Entry 4R8T (X-ray diffraction, 2.13 A resolution); this record covers chains A and B.

[Chain A]
Name: Serine protease subunit NS2B
Organism: Japanese encephalitis virus
UniProt: P14403 (POLG_JAEVN); residues 51-68 here correspond to UniProt positions 1352-1369 (UniProt number = residue number + 1301)
Sequence (21 residues; row label = number of the first residue in the row):
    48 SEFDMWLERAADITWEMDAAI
Differences from the reference sequence: expression tag (48-50); conflict Thr-61 (Ser1362 in P14403)

[Chain B]
Name: NS3
Organism: Japanese encephalitis virus
UniProt: O90417 (O90417_9FLAV); residues 18-158 here correspond to UniProt positions 1522-1662 (UniProt number = residue number + 1504)
Sequence (141 residues; row label = number of the first residue in the row):
    18 TTTGVYRIMARGILGTYQAGVGVMYENVFHTLWHTTRGAAIMSGEGKLTP
    68 YWGSVKEDRIAYGGPWRFDRKWNGTDDVQVIVVEPGKAAVNIQTKPGVFK
   118 TPLGEVGAVSLDYPRGTSGSPILDSNGDIIGLYGNGVELGD
Differences from the reference sequence: conflict Lys-117 (Arg1621 in O90417)

[Interface between chain A and chain B]
Residue-residue contacts (66):
  Ser-48(A) with Ile-30(B)
  Glu-49(A) with Arg-28(B); Gly-29(B)
  Phe-50(A) with Arg-28(B); Tyr-34(B)
  Asp-51(A) with Ala-27(B); Arg-28(B), salt bridge; Met-59(B)
  Met-52(A) with Ile-25(B), hydrophobic; Met-26(B); Ala-36(B), hydrophobic; Thr-52(B); Ile-58(B); Met-59(B), hydrogen bond (backbone-backbone)
  Trp-53(A) with Arg-24(B); Ile-25(B); Met-26(B), hydrogen bond (backbone-backbone); Ala-27(B); Arg-28(B); Ile-58(B), hydrophobic; Met-59(B)
  Leu-54(A) with Tyr-23(B), hydrophobic; Arg-24(B); Ile-25(B), hydrophobic; Phe-46(B), hydrophobic; Ile-58(B), hydrophobic; Met-59(B), hydrogen bond (backbone-backbone); Ser-60(B)
  Glu-55(A) with Tyr-23(B); Arg-24(B), hydrogen bond (backbone-backbone)
  Arg-56(A) with Thr-18(B); Thr-19(B); Thr-20(B), hydrogen bond (side chain-backbone); Gly-21(B); Val-22(B); Tyr-23(B), hydrogen bond
  Ala-57(A) with Val-22(B), hydrogen bond (backbone-backbone); Arg-24(B); Val-100(B), hydrophobic; Ala-106(B)
  Ala-58(A) with Gly-21(B); Val-22(B), hydrogen bond (backbone-backbone); Ile-98(B), hydrophobic; Ala-106(B), hydrophobic
  Asp-59(A) with Ile-98(B)
  Ile-60(A) with Thr-20(B); Gly-21(B); Val-40(B), hydrophobic; Met-41(B); Ile-98(B), hydrophobic; Leu-140(B), hydrophobic; Ile-146(B), hydrophobic
  Thr-61(A) with Ile-98(B); Asn-108(B), hydrogen bond (backbone-side chain); Leu-140(B)
  Trp-62(A) with Asp-94(B); Gln-96(B); Gln-110(B); Leu-140(B); Asp-141(B); Ser-142(B)
  Glu-63(A) with Gln-96(B), hydrogen bond (backbone-side chain); Asn-108(B)
  Ala-66(A) with Gln-96(B); Asn-108(B)
  Ala-67(A) with Gln-110(B)
Also at the interface, not in a pair above, chain B (41 interface residues in all): Thr-33, Tyr-42, Thr-53, Ala-56, Ala-57, Leu-65, Val-95, Gly-144

[Overview]
18 residues of chain A and 41 residues of chain B are in contact, with 10 hydrogen bonds and 1 salt bridge.
Polar pairs include Asp-51(A)/Arg-28(B), Arg-56(A)/Thr-20(B) and Arg-56(A)/Tyr-23(B).
Chain A is Serine protease subunit NS2B and chain B is NS3, both from Japanese encephalitis virus; the
structure, Structure of JEV protease, was determined by X-ray diffraction (same publication as 4R8U).
